4PM9 - chain A; structure by X-ray diffraction, 1.45 A resolution.

Chain A:
Protein: Beta-lactamase CTX-M-14
From: Klebsiella pneumoniae subsp. pneumoniae
Reference sequence: G8XD06 (G8XD06_KLEPH); the author numbering skips numbers that UniProt does not, so the offset changes along the chain: 26-57 = UniProt 30-61; 59-238 = UniProt 62-241; 240-252 = UniProt 242-254; 254-290 = UniProt 255-291
Chain sequence (262 residues; each row starts with the number of its first residue; note: 3 numbers in that range are skipped by the numbering (no residue carries them; nothing is unmodelled there)):
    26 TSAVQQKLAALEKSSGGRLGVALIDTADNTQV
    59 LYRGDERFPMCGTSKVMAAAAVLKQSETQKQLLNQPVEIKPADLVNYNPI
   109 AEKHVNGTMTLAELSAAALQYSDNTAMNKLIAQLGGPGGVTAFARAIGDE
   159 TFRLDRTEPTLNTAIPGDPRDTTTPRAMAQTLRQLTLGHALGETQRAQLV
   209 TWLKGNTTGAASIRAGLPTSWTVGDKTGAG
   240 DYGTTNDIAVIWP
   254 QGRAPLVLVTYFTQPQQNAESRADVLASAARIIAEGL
Construct notes: engineered mutation Gly-70 (Ser73 in G8XD06), Ala-237 (Ser240 in G8XD06), Ala-276 (Arg277 in G8XD06)
Small-molecule neighbours: cefotaxime (CE3; (6R,7R)-3-(acetyloxymethyl)-7-[[(2Z)-2-(2-amino-1,3-thiazol-4-yl)-2-methoxyimino-ethanoyl]amino]-8-oxo-5-thia-1-azabicy clo[4.2.0]oct-2-ene-2-carboxylic acid): Cys-69, Gly-70, Lys-73, Asn-104, Tyr-105, Ser-130, Asn-132, Pro-167, Asn-170, Thr-216, Lys-234, Thr-235, Gly-236, Ala-237, Gly-238, Asp-240
What the authors report for this chain:
  - contacts within the chain: Asn-170/Asp-240

In short:
Chain A binds cefotaxime. The paper reports contacts within the chain involving Asn-170 and Asp-240.
Chain A is Beta-lactamase CTX-M-14 (Klebsiella pneumoniae subsp. pneumoniae); the structure, Crystal structure
of CTX-M-14 S70G:S237A:R276A beta-lactamase in complex with cefotaxime at 1.45 Angstroms resolution, was
determined by X-ray diffraction together with 4PM5, 4PM6, 4PM7, 4PM8 and 4PMA from the same study.
